Entry 6MDM (electron microscopy, 4.40 A resolution (low resolution: residue-level contacts below are approximate; hydrogen-bond / salt-bridge calls are withheld)); this record covers chains A and B of the 11 polymer chains in the assembly.

Chain A (and B):
Name: Vesicle-fusing ATPase
Source organism: Cricetulus griseus
Notes: EC 3.6.4.6; chain B of this document is another copy of the same molecule, construct and numbering; everything in this record applies to it too
UniProtKB: P18708 (NSF_CRIGR); residues 1-744 here = UniProt positions 1-744
Amino-acid sequence (768 residues; numbered -23 to 744; the number before each row is that of its first residue; numbers below 1 keep their minus sign (Met-23 is residue -23)):
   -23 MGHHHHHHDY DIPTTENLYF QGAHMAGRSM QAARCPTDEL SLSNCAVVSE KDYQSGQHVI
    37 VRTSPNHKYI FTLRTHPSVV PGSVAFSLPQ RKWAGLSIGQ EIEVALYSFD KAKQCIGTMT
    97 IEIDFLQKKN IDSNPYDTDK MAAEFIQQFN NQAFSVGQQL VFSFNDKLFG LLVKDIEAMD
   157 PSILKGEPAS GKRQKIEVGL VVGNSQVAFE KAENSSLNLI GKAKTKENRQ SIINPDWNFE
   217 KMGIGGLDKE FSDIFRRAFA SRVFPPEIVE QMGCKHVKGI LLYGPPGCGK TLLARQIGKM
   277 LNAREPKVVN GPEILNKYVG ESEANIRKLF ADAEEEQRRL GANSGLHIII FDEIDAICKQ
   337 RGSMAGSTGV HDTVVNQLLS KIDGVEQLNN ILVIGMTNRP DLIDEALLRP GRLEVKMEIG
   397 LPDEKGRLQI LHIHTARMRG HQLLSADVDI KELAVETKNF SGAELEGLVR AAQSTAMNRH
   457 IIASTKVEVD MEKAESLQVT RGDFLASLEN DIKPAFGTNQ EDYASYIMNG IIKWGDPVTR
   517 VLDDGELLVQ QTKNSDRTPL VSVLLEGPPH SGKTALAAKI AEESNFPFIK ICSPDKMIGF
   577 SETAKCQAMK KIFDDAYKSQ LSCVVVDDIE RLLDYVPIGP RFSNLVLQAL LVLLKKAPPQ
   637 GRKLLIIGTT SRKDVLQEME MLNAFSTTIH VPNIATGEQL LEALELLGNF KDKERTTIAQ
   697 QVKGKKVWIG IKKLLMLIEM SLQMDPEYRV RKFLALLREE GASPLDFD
Not modelled in the structure: -23 to 0, 156-168, 202-210, 460-476, 739-744 (chain B: -23 to 0, 156-168, 202-208, 461-474, 739-744)
Differences from the reference sequence: initiating methionine (-23); expression tag (-22 to 0); conflict Ile458 (Lys in P18708)
Small-molecule neighbours:
  - ADP (adenosine-5'-diphosphate): Gly219, Ile220, Gly221, Pro262, Gly263, Cys264, Gly265, Lys266, Thr267, Leu268, Asp328, Met372, Ile406, His410, Gly438, Ala439, Glu442
  - ATP (adenosine-5'-triphosphate), molecule 1: Leu355, Asp359, Arg385, Arg388
  - ATP, molecule 2: Tyr502, Met504, Asn505, Gly506, Ile507, Ile508, Trp510, Val514, Pro545, His546, Ser547, Gly548, Lys549, Thr550, Ala551, Asp604, Ile707, Lys708, Leu711
UniProt features mapped onto this chain:
  - binding site (ATP): Asn505 to Trp510, Pro545 to Leu552
  - binding site (Mg(2+)): Thr550
  - modified residue: Lys105 (N6-acetyllysine), Ser207 (Phosphoserine), Tyr259 (Phosphotyrosine), Ser569 (Phosphoserine)
What the authors report for this chain:
  - mutagenesis - Y294A, Y294L: decreased catalytic activity on SNARE complex
  - mutagenesis - Y294A (31 +/- 5 ATP min-1), Y294L (26 +/- 2 ATP min-1): unchanged catalytic activity on ATP

Chain A / chain B interface:
Residue-residue contacts (103; chain A residue first):
  Lys105(A) with Lys105(B)
  Arg232(A) with Asn454(B)
  Arg233(A) with Ser450(B); Asn454(B)
  Ala236(A) with Met453(B)
  Ser237(A) with Met453(B)
  Phe240(A) with Met453(B)
  Glu246(A) with Arg413(B)
  Gln247(A) with Arg413(B); His417(B)
  Met248(A) with Met414(B); Leu419(B)
  Cys250(A) with Arg446(B); Gln449(B)
  Lys251(A) with Arg446(B)
  Tyr294(A) with Lys293(B)
  Val295(A) with Asn292(B)
  Gly296(A) with Leu291(B); Asn292(B)
  Glu297(A) with Lys293(B)
  Glu299(A) with Glu289(B); Leu291(B)
  Arg303(A) with Glu289(B)
  Gln336(A) with Lys587(B)
  Arg337(A) with Glu329(B); Asp331(B); Asn374(B); Arg375(B)
  Ser339(A) with Arg375(B)
  Met340(A) with Leu378(B); Gln583(B)
  Ala341(A) with Ala341(B); Leu378(B)
  Thr344(A) with Lys335(B); Arg375(B)
  Asp348(A) with Arg375(B)
  Thr349(A) with Pro288(B)
  Asn352(A) with Glu329(B); Asp331(B); Ala332(B)
  Gln353(A) with Pro288(B); Glu289(B)
  Leu355(A) with Asp328(B); Glu329(B)
  Ser356(A) with Asn286(B); Asp328(B)
  Lys357(A) with Asn286(B)
  Asp359(A) with Thr267(B); Arg271(B)
  Gly360(A) with Arg271(B)
  Val361(A) with Arg271(B); Val284(B); Ile326(B)
  Gln363(A) with Arg271(B)
  Glu381(A) with Pro262(B)
  Ala382(A) with Pro262(B)
  Arg385(A) with Pro262(B); Ala439(B)
  Pro386(A) with Ala439(B); Glu440(B)
  Glu390(A) with Gly443(B); Arg446(B)
  Leu523(A) with Gln719(B); Met720(B)
  Gln526(A) with Gln719(B)
  Gln527(A) with Met712(B); Glu715(B); Met716(B); Gln719(B)
  Asn530(A) with Gln719(B)
  Ser531(A) with Glu715(B)
  Arg533(A) with Met504(B); Asn505(B); Leu683(B); Asn685(B); Glu715(B)
  Thr534(A) with Glu715(B)
  Cys582(A) with Gly575(B)
  Lys586(A) with Lys572(B); Ile574(B)
  Pro616(A) with Ile614(B)
  Phe618(A) with Ile614(B); Arg617(B)
  Asn620(A) with Asp610(B)
  Leu621(A) with Phe576(B); Asp610(B)
  Gln624(A) with Arg607(B); Asp610(B)
  Ala625(A) with Ile574(B)
  Leu627(A) with Arg607(B)
  Val628(A) with Ile574(B)
  Leu629(A) with Ile574(B)
  Lys631(A) with Lys708(B)
  Lys632(A) with Asp571(B)
  Glu654(A) with Ile614(B)
  Glu656(A) with Glu606(B); Arg607(B); Pro613(B); Arg648(B)
  Asn659(A) with Pro545(B); His546(B)
  Ser662(A) with Lys709(B); Met712(B)
Interface residues without a listed pair, chain A (84 interface residues in all): Pro12, Thr13, Pro53, Ser54, Phe231, Val239, Gly249, His252, Val253, Gly338, Glu362, Asp377, Gly387, Arg388, Leu524, Pro535, Val537, Thr579, Ala633, Met655, Ala660
Interface residues without a listed pair, chain B (77 interface residues in all): Ser73, Ile74, Gln76, Lys275, Pro282, Gly287, Glu442, Thr451, Phe492, Ser501, Pro570, Lys581, Lys586, Asp604, Tyr611, Val612, Leu711

Summary:
Chain A and chain B form an interface of 84 and 77 residues respectively. Chain A binds ATP and ADP. From the
paper: Y294A and Y294L of chain A reduce catalytic activity on SNARE complex; Y294A and Y294L of chain A leave
catalytic activity on ATP unchanged.
Both chains are Vesicle-fusing ATPase (Cricetulus griseus). Entry 6MDM (The 20S supercomplex engaging the
SNAP-25 N-terminus (class 1)) was determined by electron microscopy, deposited together with 6MDN, 6MDO and
6MDP.
